2GHT - chains A and C; structure by X-ray diffraction, 1.80 A resolution.

== Chain A ==
Protein: Carboxy-terminal domain RNA polymerase II polypeptide A small phosphatase 1
From: Homo sapiens
Notes: EC 3.1.3.16
UniProt: Q9GZU7 (CTDS1_HUMAN); residues 77-256 here = UniProt positions 77-256
Sequence (181 residues; each row starts with the number of its first residue):
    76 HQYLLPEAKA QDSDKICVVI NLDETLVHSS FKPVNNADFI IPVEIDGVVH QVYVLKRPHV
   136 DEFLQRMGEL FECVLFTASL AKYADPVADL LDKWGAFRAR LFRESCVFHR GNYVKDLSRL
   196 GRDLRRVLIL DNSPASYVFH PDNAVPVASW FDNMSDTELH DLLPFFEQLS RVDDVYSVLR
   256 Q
Disordered / not traced: 76
Sequence notes: cloning artifact (76); engineered mutation Asn-96 (Asp in Q9GZU7)
Ion coordination: Mg2+: Asn-96, Asp-98, Asn-207 (shared with Ser-174(C) of chain C)
Curated features (UniProtKB/Swiss-Prot):
  - active site: Asp-98 (Proton donor)
  - binding site (Mg(2+)): Asp-98, Asn-207
  - site (Transition state stabilizer): Thr-152, Lys-190
  - mutagenesis: Asp-98 (D98N: Completely abolishes phosphatase activity; when associated with E-96)

== Chain C ==
Protein: DNA-directed RNA polymerase II largest subunit
From: Homo sapiens
Notes: EC 2.7.7.6
UniProt: P24928 (RPB1_HUMAN); residues 169-176 here correspond to UniProt positions 1796-1803 (UniProt number = residue number + 1627)
Sequence (8 residues; row label = number of the first residue in the row):
   169 SYSPTSPS
Disordered / not traced: 169-170, 176
Modified / non-standard residues: Ser-174 (phosphoserine; SEP)
Sequence notes: modified residue (174)
Ion coordination: Mg2+: Ser-174 (shared with Asn-96(A), Asp-98(A), Asn-207(A) of chain A)

== Chain A / chain C interface ==
Pairs across the interface (20; chain A residue first):
  Asn-96(A) / Ser-174(C)
  Leu-97(A) / Ser-174(C)
  Asp-98(A) / Thr-173(C)
  Asp-98(A) / Ser-174(C)  hydrogen bond (side chain-backbone)
  Phe-106(A) / Pro-172(C)  hydrophobic
  Thr-152(A) / Ser-174(C)
  Ala-153(A) / Ser-174(C)
  Ala-153(A) / Pro-175(C)
  Ser-154(A) / Pro-172(C)
  Ser-154(A) / Thr-173(C)
  Ser-154(A) / Ser-174(C)
  Leu-155(A) / Pro-172(C)  hydrogen bond (backbone-backbone)
  Tyr-158(A) / Pro-172(C)
  Tyr-158(A) / Thr-173(C)
  Arg-178(A) / Ser-171(C)  hydrogen bond (side chain-backbone)
  Arg-178(A) / Pro-172(C)
  Arg-178(A) / Thr-173(C)  hydrogen bond (side chain-backbone)
  Arg-178(A) / Pro-175(C)
  Tyr-188(A) / Pro-175(C)  hydrophobic
  Lys-190(A) / Ser-174(C)
Interface residues without a listed pair, chain A (17 interface residues in all): Glu-99, Val-118, Ile-120, Lys-157, Asn-207

== Overview ==
17 residues of chain A face 5 of chain C across their interface; the contacts include 4 hydrogen bonds. Polar
contacts include Asp-98(A)/Ser-174(C), Arg-178(A)/Ser-171(C) and Arg-178(A)/Thr-173(C). Curated annotation
(UniProt) lists active-site residue Asp-98(A), Mg2+-binding residues Asp-98(A) and Asn-207(A) and one
mutagenesis site on chain A.
Chain A is Carboxy-terminal domain RNA polymerase II polypeptide A small phosphatase 1 and chain C is
DNA-directed RNA polymerase II largest subunit, both from Homo sapiens; the structure, CTD-specific
phosphatase Scp1 in complex with peptide from C-terminal domain of RNA polymerase II, was determined by X-ray
diffraction, deposited together with 2GHQ.
